9FG0 - chains B and C of the 6 polymer chains in the assembly; structure by electron microscopy, 3.60 A resolution.

== Chain B ==
Name: Gamma-aminobutyric acid receptor subunit beta-3
From: Homo sapiens
UniProt: P28472 (GBRB3_HUMAN); residues 8-447 here correspond to UniProt positions 33-472 (UniProt number = residue number + 25)
Amino-acid sequence (333 residues; numbered 8 to 447; 107 numbers in that range are skipped by the numbering (no residue carries them; nothing is unmodelled there); the number before each row is that of its first residue):
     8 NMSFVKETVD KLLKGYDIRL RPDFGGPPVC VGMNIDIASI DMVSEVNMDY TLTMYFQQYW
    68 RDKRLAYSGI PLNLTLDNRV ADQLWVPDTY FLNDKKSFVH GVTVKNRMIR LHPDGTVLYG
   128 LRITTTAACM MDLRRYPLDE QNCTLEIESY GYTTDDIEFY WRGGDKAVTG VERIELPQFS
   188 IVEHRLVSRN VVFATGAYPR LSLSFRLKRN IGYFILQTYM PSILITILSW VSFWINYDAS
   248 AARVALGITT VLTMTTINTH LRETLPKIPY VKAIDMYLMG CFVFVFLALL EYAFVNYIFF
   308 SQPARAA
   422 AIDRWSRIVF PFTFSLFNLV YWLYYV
Disulfide bonds: Cys136-Cys150
Glycans and other covalent adducts: N-acetylglucosamine (NAG) linked to Asn80; glycan linked to Asn149
Sequence notes: linker (308-314)
Ligand contacts: gamma-amino-butanoic acid (ABU): Tyr97, Glu155, Ser156, Tyr157, Phe200, Thr202, Tyr205
UniProt features mapped onto this chain:
  - binding site (benzamidine): Asp95 to Tyr97, Glu155 to Tyr157, Phe200
  - binding site (4-aminobutanoate): Tyr97, Glu155, Tyr157, Thr202
  - binding site (histamine): Tyr97, Ser156, Tyr157, Thr202
  - glycosylation (N-linked (GlcNAc...) asparagine): Asn8, Asn80, Asn149

== Chain C ==
Name: Gamma-aminobutyric acid receptor subunit gamma-2
From: Homo sapiens
UniProt: P18507 (GBRG2_HUMAN); the construct has insertions or renumbered stretches relative to UniProt, so the offset changes along the chain: 25-322 = UniProt 64-361; 400-428 = UniProt 447-475
Amino-acid sequence (334 residues; each row starts with the number of its first residue; note: 71 numbers in that range are skipped by the numbering (no residue carries them; nothing is unmodelled there)):
    25 GDVTVILNNL LEGYDNKLRP DIGVKPTLIH TDMYVNSIGP VNAINMEYTI DIFFAQTWYD
    85 RRLKFNSTIK VLRLNSNMVG KIWIPDTFFR NSKKADAHWI TTPNRMLRIW NDGRVLYTLR
   145 LTIDAECQLQ LHNFPMDEHS CPLEFSSYGY PREEIVYQWK RSSVEVGDTR SWRLYQFSFV
   205 GLRNTTEVVK TTSGDYVVMS VYFDLSRRMG YFTIQTYIPC TLIVVLSWVS FWINKDAVPA
   265 RTSLGITTVL TMTTLSTIAR KSLPKVSYVT AMDLFVSVCF IFVFSALVEY GTLHYFVSSQ
   325 PARA
   400 AKMDSYARIF FPTAFCLFNL VYWVSYLYLG
Disulfide bonds: Cys151-Cys165
Glycans and other covalent adducts: N-acetylglucosamine (NAG) linked to Asn208
Sequence notes: linker (323-328); expression tag (429)
UniProt features mapped onto this chain:
  - glycosylation (N-linked (GlcNAc...) asparagine): Asn90, Asn208

== Interface between chain B and chain C ==
Residue-residue contacts (53):
  Asn8(B) - Val48(C)
  Met9(B) - Arg86(C)
  Val12(B) - Leu42(C)  hydrophobic
  Lys13(B) - Asp39(C)  salt bridge
  Lys13(B) - Leu42(C)
  Asp48(B) - Lys117(C)  salt bridge
  Met49(B) - Asn69(C)
  Tyr62(B) - Phe112(C)
  Tyr62(B) - Tyr172(C)
  Gln64(B) - Thr216(C)
  Gln64(B) - Ser217(C)
  Thr82(B) - Gly173(C)
  Thr82(B) - Tyr174(C)
  Thr82(B) - Glu178(C)
  Leu83(B) - Lys41(C)
  Leu83(B) - Leu42(C)  hydrophobic
  Asp84(B) - Asn40(C)
  Asp84(B) - Lys41(C)  hydrogen bond (backbone-backbone)
  Arg86(B) - Asn40(C)
  Arg86(B) - Gly104(C)  hydrogen bond (side chain-backbone)
  Val87(B) - Lys41(C)
  His107(B) - Ser116(C)
  His107(B) - Lys117(C)
  Val109(B) - Thr111(C)
  Val109(B) - Phe112(C)
  Val109(B) - Ala119(C)
  Val109(B) - Asp120(C)
  Val109(B) - Leu145(C)  hydrophobic
  Thr110(B) - Thr111(C)  hydrogen bond (side chain-backbone)
  Thr110(B) - Leu145(C)
  Val111(B) - Asp110(C)
  Asn113(B) - Phe112(C)
  Met115(B) - Tyr172(C)  hydrophobic
  Met115(B) - Gly173(C)
  Arg117(B) - Gly173(C)  hydrogen bond (side chain-backbone)
  Arg117(B) - Pro175(C)
  Arg117(B) - Ser217(C)  hydrogen bond (side chain-backbone)
  Arg117(B) - Tyr220(C)  hydrogen bond
  Gly127(B) - Tyr172(C)
  Leu128(B) - Tyr172(C)  hydrogen bond (backbone-side chain)
  Arg129(B) - Phe112(C)
  Arg129(B) - Phe113(C)  hydrogen bond (side chain-backbone)
  Arg129(B) - Arg114(C)  hydrogen bond (side chain-backbone)
  Arg129(B) - Ser116(C)  hydrogen bond (side chain-backbone)
  Arg129(B) - Tyr172(C)  hydrogen bond (backbone-side chain)
  Pro184(B) - Lys289(C)
  Asn217(B) - Ser291(C)
  Tyr220(B) - Arg284(C)
  Tyr220(B) - Val290(C)
  Tyr220(B) - Ser291(C)
  Leu223(B) - Val293(C)  hydrophobic
  Trp241(B) - Tyr319(C)
  Asn243(B) - Tyr319(C)
Other interface residues (no listed pair), chain B (42 interface residues in all): Val16, Asp17, Leu20, Ser46, Leu79, Asn80, Leu81, Phe105, Arg114, Gln185, Gly219, Leu235, Ile242
Other interface residues (no listed pair), chain C (41 interface residues in all): Gly37, Ile46, Gly47, Phe78, Ile106, Pro109, Ala121, Glu150, Phe308

== Overview ==
42 residues of chain B and 41 residues of chain C are in contact; the contacts include 11 hydrogen bonds and 2
salt bridges. Polar pairs include Lys13(B)-Asp39(C), Asp48(B)-Lys117(C) and Arg86(B)-Gly104(C). Ligands of
chain B: gamma-amino-butanoic acid. Covalently linked N-acetylglucosamine: at Asn80(B).
Chain B is Gamma-aminobutyric acid receptor subunit beta-3 and chain C is Gamma-aminobutyric acid receptor
subunit gamma-2, both from Homo sapiens; the structure, Cryo-EM structure of the alpha1beta3gamma2 GABA(A)
receptor in complex with GABA and Nb38 in the short-lived ..., was determined by electron microscopy.
